PDB entry 8Z9O | electron microscopy, 2.40 A resolution | chains B and C of the 5 polymer chains in the assembly

# Chain B
Name: Guanine nucleotide-binding protein G(I)/G(S)/G(T) subunit beta-1
From: Rattus norvegicus
Reference sequence: P54311 (GBB1_RAT); residues 3-340 here = UniProt positions 3-340
Sequence (338 residues; each row starts with the number of its first residue):
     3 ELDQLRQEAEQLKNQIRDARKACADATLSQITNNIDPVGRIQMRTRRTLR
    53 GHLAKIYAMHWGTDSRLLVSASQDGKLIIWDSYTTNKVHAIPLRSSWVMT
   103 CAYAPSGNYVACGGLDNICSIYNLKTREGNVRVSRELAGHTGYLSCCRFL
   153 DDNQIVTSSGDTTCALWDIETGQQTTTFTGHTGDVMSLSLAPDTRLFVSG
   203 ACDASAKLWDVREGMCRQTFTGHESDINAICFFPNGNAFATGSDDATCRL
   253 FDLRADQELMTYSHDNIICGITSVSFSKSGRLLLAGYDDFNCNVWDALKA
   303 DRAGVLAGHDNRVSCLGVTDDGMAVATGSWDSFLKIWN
Curated features (UniProtKB/Swiss-Prot):
  - modified residue: His266 (Phosphohistidine)

# Chain C
Name: Isoform Gnas-2 of Guanine nucleotide-binding protein G(s) subunit alpha isoforms short
From: Homo sapiens
Notes: EC 3.6.5.-
Reference sequence: P63092 (GNAS2_HUMAN), isoform P63092-2; the author numbering skips numbers that UniProt does not, so the offset changes along the chain: 11-60 = UniProt 11-60; 75-394 = UniProt 61-380
Sequence (370 residues; each row starts with the number of its first residue; note: 14 numbers in that range are skipped by the numbering (no residue carries them; nothing is unmodelled there)):
    11 DQRNEEKAQREANKKIEKQLQKDKQVYRATHRLLLLGAGESGKSTIVKQM
    75 RILHVNGFNGDSEKATKVQDIKNNLKEAIETIVAAMSNLVPPVELANPEN
   125 QFRVDYILSVMNVPDFDFPPEFYEHAKALWEDEGVRACYERSNEYQLIDC
   175 AQYFLDKIDVIKQADYVPSDQDLLRCRVLTSGIFETKFQVDKVNFHMFDV
   225 GAQRDERRKWIQCFNDVTAIIFVVASSSYNMVIREDNQTNRLQAALKLFD
   275 SIWNNKWLRDTSVILFLNKQDLLAEKVLAGKSKIEDYFPEFARYTTPEDA
   325 TPEPGEDPRVTRAKYFIRDEFLRISTASGDGRHYCYPHFTCAVDTENIRR
   375 VFNDCRDIIQRMHLRQYELL
Not modelled in the structure: 49-55, 75-204, 252-261, 304-306
Differences from the reference sequence: engineered mutation Ala226 (Gly212 in P63092), Ala268 (Glu254 in P63092), Lys271 (Asn257 in P63092), Asp274 (Lys260 in P63092), Lys280 (Arg266 in P63092), Asp284 (Thr270 in P63092), Thr285 (Ile271 in P63092)

# Chain B / chain C interface
Pairs across the interface (66):
  Gly53(B) - Leu30(C)
  Leu55(B) - Lys34(C)
  Leu55(B) - Tyr37(C)  hydrophobic
  Ala56(B) - Tyr37(C)
  Lys57(B) - Gln236(C)
  Lys57(B) - Cys237(C)  hydrogen bond (side chain-backbone)
  Lys57(B) - Asn239(C)  hydrogen bond
  Lys57(B) - Asp240(C)  salt bridge
  Tyr59(B) - Gln236(C)  hydrogen bond (side chain-backbone)
  Tyr59(B) - Cys237(C)  hydrogen bond (side chain-backbone)
  Gln75(B) - Cys237(C)
  Asp76(B) - Tyr37(C)
  Lys78(B) - Leu30(C)
  Asp83(B) - Gln19(C)  hydrogen bond
  Thr86(B) - Glu16(C)
  Thr86(B) - Gln19(C)
  Asn88(B) - Gln19(C)
  Asn88(B) - Arg20(C)
  Asn88(B) - Asn23(C)
  Lys89(B) - Asn23(C)  hydrogen bond (backbone-side chain)
  Lys89(B) - Ile26(C)
  Lys89(B) - Glu27(C)  salt bridge
  Lys89(B) - Leu30(C)
  Val90(B) - Gln19(C)
  Val90(B) - Ile26(C)
  His91(B) - Ile26(C)
  Ala92(B) - Ile26(C)  hydrophobic
  Trp99(B) - Ile207(C)
  Trp99(B) - Phe222(C)
  Trp99(B) - Cys237(C)
  Trp99(B) - Phe238(C)  hydrophobic
  Leu117(B) - Gly206(C)
  Leu117(B) - Ile207(C)  hydrogen bond (backbone-backbone)
  Leu117(B) - Gln227(C)
  Leu117(B) - Trp234(C)  hydrophobic
  Leu117(B) - Phe238(C)  hydrophobic
  Asp118(B) - Ser205(C)
  Asp118(B) - Gly206(C)
  Asn119(B) - Ser205(C)
  Asn119(B) - Gly206(C)
  Asn119(B) - Ala226(C)  hydrogen bond (side chain-backbone)
  Asn119(B) - Gln227(C)  hydrogen bond
  Thr143(B) - Ala226(C)
  Gly144(B) - Ala226(C)
  Gly144(B) - Gln227(C)
  Tyr145(B) - Gln227(C)  hydrogen bond (backbone-side chain)
  Tyr145(B) - Lys233(C)
  Tyr145(B) - Trp234(C)
  Gly162(B) - Arg228(C)
  Thr164(B) - Arg228(C)
  Thr184(B) - Arg228(C)  hydrogen bond (backbone-side chain)
  Gly185(B) - Arg228(C)
  Asp186(B) - Arg228(C)  salt bridge
  Asp186(B) - Lys233(C)
  Met188(B) - Lys233(C)
  Cys204(B) - Arg232(C)  hydrogen bond (backbone-side chain)
  Cys204(B) - Lys233(C)
  Asp228(B) - Arg232(C)  salt bridge
  Asp228(B) - Lys233(C)
  Asp246(B) - Lys233(C)  salt bridge
  Asp290(B) - Trp281(C)
  Arg314(B) - Gln236(C)  hydrogen bond
  Arg314(B) - Trp281(C)
  Trp332(B) - Gln236(C)
  Trp332(B) - Asn239(C)
  Trp332(B) - Trp281(C)  hydrophobic
Other interface residues (no listed pair), chain B (36 interface residues in all): Ser97, Met101
Other interface residues (no listed pair), chain C (29 interface residues in all): Ala22, Asp33, Val241, Lys280

# Summary
36 residues of chain B face 29 of chain C across their interface, with 13 hydrogen bonds and 5 salt bridges.
Polar contacts include Lys57(B)-Asp240(C), Lys89(B)-Glu27(C) and Asp186(B)-Arg228(C).
Chain B is Guanine nucleotide-binding protein G(I)/G(S)/G(T) subunit beta-1 (Rattus norvegicus) and chain C is
Isoform Gnas-2 of Guanine nucleotide-binding protein G(s) subunit alpha isoforms short (Homo sapiens); the
structure, Cryo-EM structure of human GPR4-Gs complex, was determined by electron microscopy (same publication
as 8Z9P).
